Entry 5A8L (electron microscopy, 3.80 A resolution); this record covers chains A and D of the 9 polymer chains in the assembly.

[Chain A]
Molecule: 28S ribosomal RNA
Organism: Homo sapiens
Sequence (5025 nucleotides; row label = number of the first residue in the row):
     4 CGCGACCUCA GAUCAGACGU GGCGACCCGC UGAAUUUAAG CAUAUUAGUC AGCGGAGGAA
    64 AAGAAACUAA CCAGGAUUCC CUCAGUAACG GCGAGUGAAC AGGGAAGAGC CCAGCGCCGA
   124 AUCCCCGCCC CGCGGGGCGC GGGACAUGUG GCGUACGGAA GACCCGCUCC CCGGCGCCGC
   184 UCGUGGGGGG CCCAAGUCCU UCUGAUCGAG GCCCAGCCCG UGGACGGUGU GAGGCCGGUA
   244 GCGGCCGGCG CGCGCCCGGG UCUUCCCGGA GUCGGGUUGC UUGGGAAUGC AGCCCAAAGC
   304 GGGUGGUAAA CUCCAUCUAA GGCUAAAUAC CGGCACGAGA CCGAUAGUCA ACAAGUACCG
   364 UAAGGGAAAG UUGAAAAGAA CUUUGAAGAG AGAGUUCAAG AGGGCGUGAA ACCGUUAAGA
   424 GGUAAACGGG UGGGGUCCGC GCAGUCCGCC CGGAGGAUUC AACCCGGCGG CGGGUCCGGC
   484 CGUGUCGGCG GCCCGGCGGA UCUUUCCCGC CCCCCGUUCC UCCCGACCCC UCCACCCGCC
   544 CUCCCUUCCC CCGCCGCCCC UCCUCCUCCU CCCCGGAGGG GGCGGGCUCC GGCGGGUGCG
   604 GGGGUGGGCG GGCGGGGCCG GGGGUGGGGU CGGCGGGGGA CCGUCCCCCG GACCGGCGAC
   664 CGGCCGCCGC CGGGCGCAUU UCCAGGCGGU GCGCCGCGAC CGGCUCCGGG ACGGCUGGGA
   724 AGGCCCGGCG GGGAAGGUGG CUCGGGGGGC CCCGUCCGUC CGUCCGUCCU CCUCCUCCCC
   784 CGUCUCCGCC CCCCGGCCCC GCGUCCUCCC UCGGGAGGGC GCGCGGGUCG GGGCGGCGGC
   844 GGCGGCGGCG GUGGCGGCGG CGGCGGGGGC GGCGGGACCG AAACCCCCCC CGAGUGUUAC
   904 AGCCCCCCCG GCAGCAGCAC UCGCCGAAUC CCGGGGCCGA GGGAGCGAGA CCCGUCGCCG
   964 CGCUCUCCCC CCUCCCGGCG CCCACCCCCG CGGGAAUCCC CGCGAGGGGG GUCUCCCCCG
  1024 GCGCGGCGCC GGCGUCUCCU CGUGGGGGGG CCGGGCCACC CCUCCCACGG CGCGACCGCU
  1084 CUCCCACCCC UCCUCCCCGC GCCCCCGCCC CGGCGACGGG GGGGGUGCCG CGCGCGGGUC
  1144 GGGGGGCGGG GCGGACUGUC CCCAGUGCGC CCCGGGCGGG UCGCGCCGUC GGGCCCGGGG
  1204 GAGGUUCUCU CGGGGCCACG CGCGCGUCCC CCGAAGAGGG GGACGGCGGA GCGAGCGCAC
  1264 GGGGUCGGCG GCGACGUCGG CUACCCACCC GACCCGUCUU GAAACACGGA CCAAGGAGUC
  1324 UAACACGUGC GCGAGUCGGG GGCUCGCACG AAAGCCGCCG UGGCGCAAUG AAGGUGAAGG
  1384 CCGGCGCGCU CGCCGGCCGA GGUGGGAUCC CGAGGCCUCU CCAGUCCGCC GAGGGGCACC
  1444 ACCGGCCCGU CUCGCCCGCC GCGCCGGGGA GGUGGAGCAC GAGCGCACGU GUUAGGACCC
  1504 GAAAGAUGGU GAACUAUGCC UGGGCAGGGC GAAGCCAGAG GAAACUCUGG UGGAGGUCCG
  1564 UAGCGGUCCU GACGUGCAAA UCGGUCGUCC GACCUGGGUA UAGGGGCGAA AGACUAAUCG
  1624 AACCAUCUAG UAGCUGGUUC CCUCCGAAGU UUCCCUCAGG AUAGCUGGCG CUCUCGCAGA
  1684 CCCGACGCAC CCCCGCCACG CAGUUUUAUC CGGUAAAGCG AAUGAUUAGA GGUCUUGGGG
  1744 CCGAAACGAU CUCAACCUAU UCUCAAACUU UAAAUGGGUA AGAAGCCCGG CUCGCUGGCG
  1804 UGGAGCCGGG GUGGAAUGCG AGUGCCUAGU GGGCCACUUU UGGUAAGCAG AACUGGCGCU
  1864 GCGGGAUGAA CCGAACGCCG GGUUAAGGCG CCCGAUGCCG ACGCUCAUCA GACCCCAGAA
  1924 AAGGUGUUGG UUGAUAUAGA CAGCAGGAAG GUGGCCAUGG AAGUCGGAAU CCGCUAAGGA
  1984 GUGUGUAACA ACUCACCUGC CGAAUCAACU AGCCCUGAAA AUGGAUGGCG CUGGAGCGUC
  2044 GGGCCCAUAC CCGGCCGUCG CCGGCAGUCG AGAGUGGACG GGAGCGGCGG GGGCGGCGGC
  2104 GCGCGCGCGC GUGUGGUGUG CGUCGGAGGG CGGCGGCGGC GGCGGCGGCG GGGGUGUGGG
  2164 GUCCUUCCCC CGCCCCCCCC CCCACGCCUC CUCCCCUCCU CCCGCCCACG CCCCGCUCCC
  2224 CGCCCCCGGA GCCCCGCGGA GCUACGCCGC GACGAGUAGG AGGGCCGCUG CGGUGAGCCU
  2284 UGAAGCCUAG GGCGCGGGCC CGGGUGGAGG CCGCCGCAGG UGCAGAUCUU GGUGGUAGUA
  2344 GCAAAUAUUC AAACGAGAAC UUUGAAGGCC GAAGUGGAGA AGGGUUCCAU GUGAACAGCA
  2404 GUUGAACAUG GGUCAGUCGG UCCUGAGAGA UGGGCGAGCG CCGUUCCGAA GGGACGGGCG
  2464 AUGGCCUCCG UUGCCCUCGG CCGAUCGAAA GGGAGUCGGG UUCAGAUCCC CGAAUCCGGA
  2524 GUGGCGGAGA UGGGCGCCGC GAGGCGUCCA GUGCGGUAAC GCGACCGAUC CCGGAGAAGC
  2584 CGGCGGGAGC CCCGGGGAGA GUUCUCUUUU CUUUGUGAAG GGCAGGGCGC CCUGGAAUGG
  2644 GUUCGCCCCG AGAGAGGGGC CCGUGCCUUG GAAAGCGUCG CGGUUCCGGC GGCGUCCGGU
  2704 GAGCUCUCGC UGGCCCUUGA AAAUCCGGGG GAGAGGGUGU AAAUCUCGCG CCGGGCCGUA
  2764 CCCAUAUCCG CAGCAGGUCU CCAAGGUGAA CAGCCUCUGG CAUGUUGGAA CAAUGUAGGU
  2824 AAGGGAAGUC GGCAAGCCGG AUCCGUAACU UCGGGAUAAG GAUUGGCUCU AAGGGCUGGG
  2884 UCGGUCGGGC UGGGGCGCGA AGCGGGGCUG GGCGCGCGCC GCGGCUGGAC GAGGCGCGCG
  2944 CCCCCCCCAC GCCCGGGGCA CCCCCCUCGC GGCCCUCCCC CGCCCCACCC GCGCGCGCCG
  3004 CUCGCUCCCU CCCCACCCCG CGCCCUCUCU CUCUCUCUCU CCCCCGCUCC CCGUCCUCCC
  3064 CCCUCCCCGG GGGAGCGCCG CGUGGGGGCG CGGCGGGGGG AGAAGGGUCG GGGCGGCAGG
  3124 GGCCGCGCGG CGGCCGCCGG GGCGGCCGGC GGGGGCAGGU CCCCGCGAGG GGGGCCCCGG
  3184 GGACCCGGGG GGCCGGCGGC GGCGCGGACU CUGGACGCGA GCCGGGCCCU UCCCGUGGAU
  3244 CGCCCCAGCU GCGGCGGGCG UCGCGGCCGC CCCCGGGGAG CCCGGCGGCG GCGCGGCGCG
  3304 CCCCCCACCC CCACCCCACG UCUCGGUCGC GCGCGCGUCC GCUGGGGGCG GGAGCGGUCG
  3364 GGCGGCGGCG GUCGGCGGGC GGCGGGGCGG GGCGGUUCGU CCCCCCGCCC UACCCCCCCG
  3424 GCCCCGUCCG CCCCCCGUUC CCCCCUCCUC CUCGGCGCGC GGCGGCGGCG GCGGCAGGCG
  3484 GCGGAGGGGC CGCGGGCCGG UCCCCCCCGC CGGGUCCGCC CCCGGGGCCG CGGUUCCGCG
  3544 CGCGCCUCGC CUCGGCCGGC GCCUAGCAGC CGACUUAGAA CUGGUGCGGA CCAGGGGAAU
  3604 CCGACUGUUU AAUUAAAACA AAGCAUCGCG AAGGCCCGCG GCGGGUGUUG ACGCGAUGUG
  3664 AUUUCUGCCC AGUGCUCUGA AUGUCAAAGU GAAGAAAUUC AAUGAAGCGC GGGUAAACGG
  3724 CGGGAGUAAC UAUGACUCUC UUAAGGUAGC CAAAUGCCUC GUCAUCUAAU UAGUGACGCG
  3784 CAUGAAUGGA UGAACGAGAU UCCCACUGUC CCUACCUACU AUCCAGCGAA ACCACAGCCA
  3844 AGGGAACGGG CUUGGCGGAA UCAGCGGGGA AAGAAGACCC UGUUGAGCUU GACUCUAGUC
  3904 UGGCACGGUG AAGAGACAUG AGAGGUGUAG AAUAAGUGGG AGGCCCCCGG CGCCCCCCCG
  3964 GUGUCCCCGC GAGGGGCCCG GGGCGGGGUC CGCGGCCCUG CGGGCCGCCG GUGAAAUACC
  4024 ACUACUCUGA UCGUUUUUUC ACUGACCCGG UGAGGCGGGG GGGCGAGCCC GAGGGGCUCU
  4084 CGCUUCUGGC GCCAAGCGCC CGCCCGGCCG GGCGCGACCC GCUCCGGGGA CAGUGCCAGG
  4144 UGGGGAGUUU GACUGGGGCG GUACACCUGU CAAACGGUAA CGCAGGUGUC CUAAGGCGAG
  4204 CUCAGGGAGG ACAGAAACCU CCCGUGGAGC AGAAGGGCAA AAGCUCGCUU GAUCUUGAUU
  4264 UUCAGUACGA AUACAGACCG UGAAAGCGGG GCCUCACGAU CCUUCUGACC UUUUGGGUUU
  4324 UAAGCAGGAG GUGUCAGAAA AGUUACCACA GGGAUAACUG GCUUGUGGCG GCCAAGCGUU
  4384 CAUAGCGACG UCGCUUUUUG AUCCUUCGAU GUCGGCUCUU CCUAUCAUUG UGAAGCAGAA
  4444 UUCGCCAAGC GUUGGAUUGU UCACCCACUA AUAGGGAACG UGAGCUGGGU UUAGACCGUC
  4504 GUGAGACAGG UUAGUUUUAC CCUACUGAUG AUGUGUUGUU GCCAUGGUAA UCCUGCUCAG
  4564 UACGAGAGGA ACCGCAGGUU CAGACAUUUG GUGUAUGUGC UUGGCUGAGG AGCCAAUGGG
  4624 GCGAAGCUAC CAUCUGUGGG AUUAUGACUG AACGCCUCUA AGUCAGAAUC CCGCCCAGGC
  4684 GAACGAUACG GCAGCGCCGC GGAGCCUCGG UUGGCCUCGG AUAGCCGGUC CCCCGCCUGU
  4744 CCCCGCCGGC GGGCCGCCCC CCCCUCCACG CGCCCCGCCG CGGGAGGGCG CGUGCCCCGC
  4804 CGCGCGCCGG GACCGGGGUC CGGUGCGGAG UGCCCUUCGU CCUGGGAAAC GGGGCGCGGC
  4864 CGGAAAGGCG GCCGCCCCCU CGCCCGUCAC GCACCGCACG UUCGUGGGGA ACCUGGCGCU
  4924 AAACCAUUCG UAGACGACCU GCUUCUGGGU CGGGGUUUCG UACGUAGCAG AGCAGCUCCC
  4984 UCGCUGCGAU CUAUUGAAAG UCAGCCCUCG ACACAAGGGU UUGUC
Not modelled in the structure: 4-1572, 1586-1618, 1631-1945, 2004-2772, 2775-3613, 3618-3727, 3741-3757, 3767-3781, 3787-3831, 3837-3873, 3885-4155, 4165-4347, 4373-4375, 4393-4397, 4420-4459, 4467-4478, 4487, 4499-4508, 4523-4564, 4573-5028
Reported in the primary citation:
  - conformationally variable residues (side-chain flip): U4493

[Chain D]
Name: 60S ribosomal protein L17
Organism: Homo sapiens
UniProtKB: P18621 (RL17_HUMAN); numbering as in UniProt (aligned over 1-184)
Amino-acid sequence (184 residues; row label = number of the first residue in the row):
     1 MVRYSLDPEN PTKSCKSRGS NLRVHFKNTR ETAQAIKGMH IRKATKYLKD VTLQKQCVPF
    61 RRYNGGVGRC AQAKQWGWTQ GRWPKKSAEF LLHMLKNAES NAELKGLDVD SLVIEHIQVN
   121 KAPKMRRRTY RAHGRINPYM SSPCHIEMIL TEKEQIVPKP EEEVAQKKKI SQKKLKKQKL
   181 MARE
Not modelled in the structure: 1-122, 144-184

[Interface between chain A and chain D]
Contacting residue pairs (16):
  U1578(A) - Arg131(D)  sugar contact
  U1578(A) - Ala132(D)  phosphate contact
  U1578(A) - Arg135(D)  hydrogen bond to the sugar
  G1579(A) - Arg131(D)  salt bridge to the phosphate
  G1579(A) - Ala132(D)  hydrogen bond to the phosphate
  G1579(A) - His133(D)  hydrogen bond to the base
  A1582(A) - His133(D)  hydrogen bond to the phosphate
  A1582(A) - Gly134(D)  hydrogen bond to the phosphate
  C2774(A) - Tyr130(D)  hydrogen bond to the sugar
  C2774(A) - Gly134(D)  hydrogen bond to the base
  C2774(A) - Ile136(D)  base contact
  A3832(A) - Asn137(D)  sugar contact
  A3832(A) - Pro138(D)  phosphate contact
  A3832(A) - Met140(D)  phosphate contact
  A3833(A) - Asn137(D)  sugar contact
  A3833(A) - Pro138(D)  phosphate contact
Other interface residues (no listed pair), chain A (7 interface residues in all): A1581
Other interface residues (no listed pair), chain D (11 interface residues in all): Arg128

[In short]
7 residues of chain A face 11 of chain D across their interface, with 7 hydrogen bonds and 1 salt bridge.
Polar contacts include G1579(A)-His133(D), C2774(A)-Gly134(D) and U1578(A)-Arg135(D). The paper reports
conformational variability at U4493(A).
Here chain A is 28S ribosomal RNA and chain D is 60S ribosomal protein L17, both from Homo sapiens. Entry 5A8L
(Human eRF1 and the hCMV nascent peptide in the translation termination complex) was determined by electron
microscopy.
